8F2O - chains A and B of the 47 polymer chains in the assembly; structure by electron microscopy, 3.00 A resolution.

[Chain A (and B)]
Name: Major capsid protein
Source organism: Bacillus phage phi29
Notes: chain B of this document is another copy of the same molecule, construct and numbering; everything in this record applies to it too
Reference sequence: P13849 (CAPSD_BPPH2); residues 1-448 here = UniProt positions 1-448
Chain sequence (448 residues; row label = number of the first residue in the row):
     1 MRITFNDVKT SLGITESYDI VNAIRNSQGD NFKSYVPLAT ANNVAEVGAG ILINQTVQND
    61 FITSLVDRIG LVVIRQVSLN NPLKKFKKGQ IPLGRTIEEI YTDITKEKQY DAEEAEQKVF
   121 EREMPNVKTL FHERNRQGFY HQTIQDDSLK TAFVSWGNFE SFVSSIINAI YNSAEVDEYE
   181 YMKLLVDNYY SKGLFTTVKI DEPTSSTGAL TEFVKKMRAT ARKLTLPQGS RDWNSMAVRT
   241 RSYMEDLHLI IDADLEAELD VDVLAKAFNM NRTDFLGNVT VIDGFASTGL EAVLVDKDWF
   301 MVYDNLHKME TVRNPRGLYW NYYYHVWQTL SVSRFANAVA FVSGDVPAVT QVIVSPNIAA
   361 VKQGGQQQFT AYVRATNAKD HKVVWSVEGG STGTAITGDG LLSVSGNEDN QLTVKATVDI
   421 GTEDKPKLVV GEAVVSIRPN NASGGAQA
Not modelled in the structure: 441-448

[Interface between chain A and chain B]
Pairs across the interface - 7 pairs, chain A then chain B:
  G29(A) - D380(B)
  P37(A) - K106(B)
  A39(A) - E107(B)  hydrogen bond (backbone-side chain)
  A39(A) - K108(B)
  A39(A) - Q109(B)
  T40(A) - Q109(B)
  N43(A) - Q109(B)
Also at the interface, not in a pair above, chain A (6 interface residues in all): L38

[Summary]
6 residues of chain A face 5 of chain B across their interface, with 1 hydrogen bond. Its one hydrogen-bonded
contact is A39(A)-E107(B).
Both chains are Major capsid protein (Bacillus phage phi29). Entry 8F2O (Phi-29 expanded, DNA-packaged
fiberless prohead) was determined by electron microscopy, deposited together with 8F2M and 8F2N.
